PDB entry 3QSP | X-ray diffraction, 2.10 A resolution | chain A

# Chain A
Protein: Putative uncharacterized protein
Organism: Streptococcus pneumoniae
UniProtKB: Q97NA8 (Q97NA8_STRPN); numbering as in UniProt (aligned over 1-426)
Sequence (426 residues; row label = number of the first residue in the row):
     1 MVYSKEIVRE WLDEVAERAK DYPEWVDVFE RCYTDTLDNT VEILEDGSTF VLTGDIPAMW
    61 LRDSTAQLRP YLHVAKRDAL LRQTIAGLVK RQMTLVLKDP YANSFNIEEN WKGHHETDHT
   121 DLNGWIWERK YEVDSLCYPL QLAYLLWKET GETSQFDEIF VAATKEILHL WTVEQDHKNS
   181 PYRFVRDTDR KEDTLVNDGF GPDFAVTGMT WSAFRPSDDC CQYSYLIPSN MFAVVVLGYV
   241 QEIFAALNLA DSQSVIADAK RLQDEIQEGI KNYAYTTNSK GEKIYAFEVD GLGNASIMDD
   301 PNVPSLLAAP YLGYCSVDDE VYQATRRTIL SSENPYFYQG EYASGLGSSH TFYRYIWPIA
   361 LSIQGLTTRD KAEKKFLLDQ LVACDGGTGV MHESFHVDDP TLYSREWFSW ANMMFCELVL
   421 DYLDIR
Reported in the primary citation:
  - catalytic residues: Asp218, Glu393 (proposed by the authors, not directly observed)

# In short
From the paper: catalytic residues Asp218 and Glu393.
Chain A is Putative uncharacterized protein (Streptococcus pneumoniae); the structure, Analysis of a new
family of widely distributed metal-independent alpha mannosidases provides unique insight into the ..., was
determined by X-ray diffraction, deposited together with 3QPF, 3QRY, 3QT3 and 3QT9.
